7AFO - chains A and T of the 15 polymer chains in the assembly; structure by electron microscopy, 3.93 A resolution.

Chain A:
Molecule: 16SrRNA (body domain of the 30S ribosome)
From: Escherichia coli
Sequence (1541 nucleotides; row label = number of the first residue in the row; note: 2 numbers in that range are skipped by the numbering (no residue carries them; nothing is unmodelled there)):
     1 AAAUUGAAGA GUUUGAUCAU GGCUCAGAUU GAACGCUGGC GGCAGGCCUA ACACAUGCAA
    61 GUCGAACGGU AACAGGAAGA AGCUUGCUUC UUUGCUGACG AGUGGCGGAC GGGUGAGUAA
   121 UGUCUGGGAA ACUGCCUGAU GGAGGGGGAU AACUACUGGA AACGGUAGCU AAUACCGCAU
   181 AACGUCGCAA GACCAAAGAG GGGGACCUUC GGGCCUCUUG CCAUCGGAUG UGCCCAGAUG
   241 GGAUUAGCUA GUAGGUGGGG UAACGGCUCA CCUAGGCGAC GAUCCCUAGC UGGUCUGAGA
   301 GGAUGACCAG CCACACUGGA ACUGAGACAC GGUCCAGACU CCUACGGGAG GCAGCAGUGG
   361 GGAAUAUUGC ACAAUGGGCG CAAGCCUGAU GCAGCCAUGC CGCGUGUAUG AAGAAGGCCU
   421 UCGGGUUGUA AAGUACUUUC AGCGGGGAGG AAGGGAGUAA AGUUAAUACC UUUGCUCAUU
   481 GACGUUACCC GCAGAAGAAG CACCGGCUAA CUCCGUGCCA GCAGCCGCGG UAAUACGGAG
   541 GGUGCAAGCG UUAAUCGGAA UUACUGGGCG UAAAGCGCAC GCAGGCGGUU UGUUAAGUCA
   601 GAUGUGAAAU CCCCGGGCUC AACCUGGGAA CUGCAUCUGA UACUGGCAAG CUUGAGUCUC
   661 GUAGAGGGGG GUAGAAUUCC AGGUGUAGCG GUGAAAUGCG UAGAGAUCUG GAGGAAUACC
   721 GGUGGCGAAG GCGGCCCCCU GGACGAAGAC UGACGCUCAG GUGCGAAAGC GUGGGGAGCA
   781 AACAGGAUUA GAUACCCUGG UAGUCCACGC CGUAAACGAU GUCGACUUGG AGGUUGUGCC
   841 CUUGAGGCGU GGCUUCCGGA GCUAACGCGU UAAGUCGACC GCCUGGGGAG UACGGCCGCA
   901 AGGUUAAAAC UCAAAUGAAU UGACGGGGGC
   932 CCGCACAAGC GGUGGAGCAU GUGGUUUAAU UCGAUGXAAC GCGAAGAACC UUACCUGGUC
   992 UUGACAUCCA CGGAAGUUUU CAGAGAUGAG AAUGUGCCUU CGGGAACCGU GAGACAGGUG
  1052 CUGCAUGGCU GUCGUCAGCU CGUGUUGUGA AAUGUUGGGU UAAGUCCCGC AACGAGCGCA
  1112 ACCCUUAUCC UUUGUUGCCA GCGGUCCGGC CGGGAACUCA AAGGAGACUG CCAGUGAUAA
  1172 ACUGGAGGAA GGUGGGGAUG ACGUCAAGUC AUCAUGGCCC UUACGACCAG GGCUACACAC
  1232 GUGCUACAAU GGCGCAUACA AAGAGAAGCG ACCUCGCGAG AGCAAGCGGA CCUCAUAAAG
  1292 UGCGUCGUAG UCCGGAUUGG AGUCUGCAAC UCGACUCCAU GAAGUCGGAA UCGCUAGUAA
  1352 UCGUGGAUCA GAAUGCCACG GUGAAUACGU UCCCGGCCUU G
 1392A U
  1393 A
  1395 CACACCGCCC GUXACACCAU GGGAGUGGGU UGCAAAAGAA GUAGGUAGCU UAACCUUCGG
  1455 GAGGGCGCUU ACCACUUUGU GAUUCAUGAC UGGGGUGAAG UCGUAACAAG GUAACCGUAG
  1515 GGGAACCUGC GGUUGGAUCA CCUCCUUA
Disordered / not traced: 932-1386, 1392A, 1395-1506, 1541-1542
Modified residues: 2MG (2N-methylguanosine-5'-monophosphate) at position 967, 5MC (5-methylcytidine-5'-monophosphate) at position 968, 2MG (2N-methylguanosine-5'-monophosphate) at position 1208, 4OC (4n,o2'-methylcytidine-5'-monophosphate) at position 1402, 5MC (5-methylcytidine-5'-monophosphate) at position 1407, UR3 (3-methyluridine-5'-monophoshate) at position 1498, 2MG (2N-methylguanosine-5'-monophosphate) at position 1516, MA6 (6N-dimethyladenosine-5'-monophoshate) at position 1518, MA6 (6N-dimethyladenosine-5'-monophoshate) at position 1519
Metal / ion sites: Mg2+ site 1 near G21 (its only coordinating residue here); Mg2+ site 2: C48, G115; Mg2+ site 3: A109, G331; Mg2+ site 4: A174, C175, A197; Mg2+ site 5: G299, G558; Mg2+ site 6 near C355 (its only coordinating residue here); Mg2+ site 7 near U398 (its only coordinating residue here); Mg2+ site 8: G450, A451; Mg2+ site 9: A509, A510; Mg2+ site 10 near A547 (its only coordinating residue here); Mg2+ site 11: A572, A573, A574; Mg2+ site 12: C576, C578; 4 more Mg2+ sites not listed

Chain T:
Name: 30S ribosomal protein S20
From: Escherichia coli
Reference sequence: C3TRH7 (C3TRH7_ECOLX); residue numbers follow UniProt; this construct covers 1-87
Sequence (87 residues; row label = number of the first residue in the row):
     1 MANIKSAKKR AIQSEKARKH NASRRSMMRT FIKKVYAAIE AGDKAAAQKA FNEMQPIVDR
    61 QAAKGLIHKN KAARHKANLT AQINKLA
Disordered / not traced: 1

Interface between chain A and chain T:
Residue-residue contacts (70):
  G61(A) with Ser6(T), hydrogen bond to the base
  G102(A) with Lys5(T), salt bridge to the phosphate
  U103(A) with Lys9(T), phosphate contact; Lys16(T), phosphate contact
  G104(A) with Lys9(T), hydrogen bond to the base; Lys16(T), salt bridge to the phosphate
  G105(A) with Gln13(T), hydrogen bond to the phosphate
  C106(A) with Arg10(T), base contact
  G107(A) with Ser6(T), hydrogen bond to the base; Arg10(T), hydrogen bond to the base
  G108(A) with Arg10(T), base contact
  C132(A) with His68(T), phosphate contact; Asn70(T), hydrogen bond to the phosphate
  U133(A) with His68(T), salt bridge to the phosphate
  C175(A) with His20(T), phosphate contact
  C176(A) with His20(T), phosphate contact; Arg24(T), salt bridge to the phosphate; Lys64(T), salt bridge to the phosphate
  G177(A) with Arg24(T), salt bridge to the phosphate; Lys64(T), salt bridge to the phosphate
  C178(A) with Arg60(T), salt bridge to the phosphate
  U185(A) with Ala73(T), sugar contact; Lys76(T), hydrogen bond to the base
  C186(A) with Ala73(T), sugar contact; Lys76(T), sugar contact; Ala77(T), phosphate contact; Thr80(T), sugar contact
  G187(A) with Ala77(T), phosphate contact; Thr80(T), sugar contact
  A192(A) with Asn52(T), sugar contact; Gln55(T), hydrogen bond to the sugar
  C193(A) with Gln55(T), hydrogen bond to the sugar; Pro56(T), phosphate contact; Asp59(T), hydrogen bond to the sugar
  C194(A) with Pro56(T), phosphate contact; Asp59(T), sugar contact; Arg60(T), hydrogen bond to the phosphate; Ala63(T), sugar contact
  A195(A) with Arg60(T), salt bridge to the phosphate; Ala63(T), sugar contact
  A196(A) with Lys64(T), salt bridge to the phosphate
  U224(A) with Lys69(T), salt bridge to the phosphate
  G259(A) with Tyr36(T), phosphate contact; Asn78(T), hydrogen bond to the phosphate; Gln82(T), phosphate contact
  G260(A) with His75(T), phosphate contact
  U261(A) with Lys71(T), salt bridge to the phosphate; Arg74(T), salt bridge to the phosphate
  A262(A) with His68(T), sugar contact; Asn70(T), hydrogen bond to the sugar; Lys71(T), phosphate contact; Arg74(T), salt bridge to the phosphate
  A263(A) with Asn70(T), phosphate contact; Arg74(T), salt bridge to the phosphate
  C322(A) with Ser14(T), sugar contact; Arg18(T), phosphate contact
  U323(A) with Ser14(T), sugar contact; Ala17(T), phosphate contact; Arg18(T), phosphate contact; Asn21(T), hydrogen bond to the phosphate; Arg25(T), salt bridge to the phosphate
  G324(A) with Asn21(T), phosphate contact
  G331(A) with Asn3(T), hydrogen bond to the sugar
  G332(A) with Ala2(T), phosphate contact; Asn3(T), hydrogen bond to the phosphate; Ile4(T), hydrogen bond to the phosphate; Ala7(T), phosphate contact; Ala11(T), sugar contact
  U333(A) with Ala2(T), hydrogen bond to the phosphate
  G351(A) with Asn3(T), hydrogen bond to the phosphate
Also at the interface, not in a pair above, chain A (39 interface residues in all): A60, A101, A131, G258
Also at the interface, not in a pair above, chain T (41 interface residues in all): Glu15, Gln61, Lys85

In short:
39 residues of chain A and 41 residues of chain T are in contact, with 19 hydrogen bonds and 16 salt bridges.
Polar contacts include G61(A)-Ser6(T), G104(A)-Lys9(T) and G107(A)-Ser6(T). C48(A) and G115(A) coordinate Mg2+
site 2. A109(A) and G331(A) coordinate Mg2+ site 3.
Here chain A is 16SrRNA (body domain of the 30S ribosome) and chain T is 30S ribosomal protein S20, both from
Escherichia coli. Entry 7AFO (Bacterial 30S ribosomal subunit assembly complex state B (body domain)) was
determined by electron microscopy together with 7AF3, 7AF5, 7AF8, 7AFA, 7AFD, 7AFH and 17 further entries from
the same study.
